4Y78 - chains K and W of the 34 polymer chains in the assembly; structure by X-ray diffraction, 2.80 A resolution.

# Chain K
Name: Proteasome subunit beta type-5
From: Saccharomyces cerevisiae (strain ATCC 204508 / S288c)
Notes: EC 3.4.25.1
UniProtKB: P30656 (PSB5_YEAST); residues 1-212 here correspond to UniProt positions 76-287 (UniProt number = residue number + 75)
Chain sequence (212 residues; each row starts with the number of its first residue):
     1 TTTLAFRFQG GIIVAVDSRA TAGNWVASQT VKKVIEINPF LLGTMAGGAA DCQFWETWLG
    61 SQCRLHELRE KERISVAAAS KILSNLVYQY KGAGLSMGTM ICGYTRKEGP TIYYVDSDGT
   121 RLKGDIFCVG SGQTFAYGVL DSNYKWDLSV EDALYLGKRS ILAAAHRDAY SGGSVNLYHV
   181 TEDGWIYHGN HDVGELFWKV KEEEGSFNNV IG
Metal / ion sites: Mg2+: A165, D168 (shared with D204(W) of chain W)

# Chain W
Name: Proteasome subunit beta type-3
From: Saccharomyces cerevisiae (strain ATCC 204508 / S288c)
Notes: EC 3.4.25.1
UniProtKB: P25451 (PSB3_YEAST); residues 0-204 here correspond to UniProt positions 1-205 (UniProt number = residue number + 1)
Chain sequence (205 residues; numbered 0 to 204; the number before each row is that of its first residue; numbering starts at 0):
     0 MSDPSSINGG IVVAMTGKDC VAIACDLRLG SQSLGVSNKF EKIFHYGHVF LGITGLATDV
    60 TTLNEMFRYK TNLYKLKEER AIEPETFTQL VSSSLYERRF GPYFVGPVVA GINSKSGKPF
   120 IAGFDLIGCI DEAKDFIVSG TASDQLFGMC ESLYEPNLEP EDLFETISQA LLNAADRDAL
   180 SGWGAVVYII KKDEVVKRYL KMRQD
Not modelled in the structure: 0
UniProt features mapped onto this chain:
  - modified residue: S30 (Phosphoserine)
  - cross-link: K69 (Glycyl lysine isopeptide (Lys-Gly) (interchain with G-Cter in ubiquitin))
Metal / ion sites: Mg2+: D204 (shared with A165(K), D168(K) of chain K)

# How chain K and chain W interact
Pairs across the interface (43):
  R19(K) - D204(W)  salt bridge
  N24(K) - D177(W)
  N24(K) - A178(W)  hydrogen bond (backbone-backbone)
  N24(K) - L179(W)
  W25(K) - Q144(W)
  W25(K) - R176(W)
  V26(K) - R176(W)  hydrogen bond (backbone-side chain)
  V26(K) - D177(W)
  V26(K) - A178(W)
  A27(K) - R176(W)  hydrogen bond (backbone-side chain)
  S28(K) - R176(W)
  Q29(K) - R202(W)
  F135(K) - L33(W)  hydrophobic
  A165(K) - D204(W)
  H166(K) - W182(W)  hydrogen bond (backbone-side chain)
  H166(K) - Q203(W)  hydrogen bond (side chain-backbone)
  R167(K) - S32(W)
  R167(K) - G34(W)  hydrogen bond (side chain-backbone)
  R167(K) - V35(W)  hydrogen bond (side chain-backbone)
  R167(K) - W182(W)
  D168(K) - S32(W)
  A169(K) - R27(W)
  A169(K) - S32(W)  hydrogen bond (backbone-backbone)
  A169(K) - A178(W)
  Y170(K) - S32(W)
  Y170(K) - A178(W)  hydrophobic
  S171(K) - D204(W)
  G172(K) - D204(W)
  G173(K) - R202(W)  hydrogen bond (backbone-side chain)
  G173(K) - D204(W)  hydrogen bond (backbone-side chain)
  D192(K) - R202(W)  salt bridge
  V193(K) - D204(W)
  G194(K) - R202(W)
  F197(K) - Q203(W)
  W198(K) - K200(W)
  W198(K) - M201(W)
  W198(K) - Q203(W)
  N209(K) - N37(W)  hydrogen bond (backbone-side chain)
  N209(K) - K38(W)  hydrogen bond (backbone-side chain)
  V210(K) - N37(W)
  V210(K) - Q203(W)
  I211(K) - L26(W)  hydrophobic
  I211(K) - Y198(W)  hydrophobic
Interface residues without a listed pair, chain K (26 interface residues in all): N208
Interface residues without a listed pair, chain W (21 interface residues in all): D175

# Overview
26 residues of chain K and 21 residues of chain W are in contact, with 12 hydrogen bonds and 2 salt bridges.
Polar contacts include R19(K)-D204(W), D192(K)-R202(W) and V26(K)-R176(W). A165(K), D168(K) and D204(W) form
the Mg2+ site.
Chain K is Proteasome subunit beta type-5 and chain W is Proteasome subunit beta type-3, both from
Saccharomyces cerevisiae (strain ATCC 204508 / S288c); the structure, Yeast 20S proteasome in complex with
Ac-LAD-ep, was determined by X-ray diffraction together with 4Y69, 4Y6A, 4Y6V, 4Y6Z, 4Y70, 4Y74 and 34 further
entries from the same study.
